8IC0 - chains A and F of the 6 polymer chains in the assembly; structure by electron microscopy, 3.41 A resolution.

[Chain A]
Name: C-X-C chemokine receptor type 1
Source organism: Homo sapiens
UniProtKB: P25024 (CXCR1_HUMAN); numbering as in UniProt (aligned over 1-350)
Sequence (358 residues; row label = number of the first residue in the row):
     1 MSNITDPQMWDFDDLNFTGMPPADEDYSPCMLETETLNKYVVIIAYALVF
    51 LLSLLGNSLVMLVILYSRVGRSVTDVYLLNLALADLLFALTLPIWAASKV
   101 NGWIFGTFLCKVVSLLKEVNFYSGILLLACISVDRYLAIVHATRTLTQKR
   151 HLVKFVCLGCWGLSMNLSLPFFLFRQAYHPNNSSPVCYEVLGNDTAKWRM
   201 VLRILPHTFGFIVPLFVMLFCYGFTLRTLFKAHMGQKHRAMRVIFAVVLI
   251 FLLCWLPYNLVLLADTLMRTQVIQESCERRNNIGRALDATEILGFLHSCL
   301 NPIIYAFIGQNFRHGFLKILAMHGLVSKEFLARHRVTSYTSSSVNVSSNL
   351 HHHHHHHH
Disordered / not traced: 1-20, 323-358
Construct notes: expression tag (351-358)
Cystine bridges: Cys30-Cys277, Cys110-Cys187
Curated features (UniProtKB/Swiss-Prot):
  - glycosylation (N-linked (GlcNAc...) asparagine): Asn3, Asn16
Reported in the primary citation:
  - contacts within the chain: Arg135-Tyr222 (hydrogen bond), Asp265-Arg269 (hydrogen bond), Val247-Tyr305
  - mutagenesis - T195A, R199A: decreased signaling in response to CXCL81-65
  - mutagenesis - R203A, D265A: decreased expression
  - specificity-determining residues: Asn181 (proposed by the authors, not directly observed)
  - conformationally variable residues (helix shift): Pro214, Phe251, Trp255

[Chain F]
Name: Interleukin-8
Source organism: Homo sapiens
UniProtKB: P10145 (IL8_HUMAN); residues 1-72 here correspond to UniProt positions 28-99 (UniProt number = residue number + 27)
Sequence (72 residues; row label = number of the first residue in the row):
     1 SAKELRCQCIKTYSKPFHPKFIKELRVIESGPHCANTEIIVKLSDGRELC
    51 LDPKENWVQRVVEKFLKRAENS
Disordered / not traced: 70-72
Cystine bridges: Cys7-Cys34, Cys9-Cys50
Reported in the primary citation:
  - contacts within the chain: Glu4-Arg6

[Chain A / chain F interface]
Residue-residue contacts (39; chain A residue first):
  Pro21(A) - Lys15(F)
  Pro21(A) - Arg47(F)
  Pro22(A) - Tyr13(F)
  Pro22(A) - Lys15(F)
  Pro22(A) - Arg47(F)  hydrogen bond (backbone-side chain)
  Ala23(A) - Arg47(F)
  Asp26(A) - Lys11(F)  salt bridge
  Tyr27(A) - Lys11(F)
  Tyr27(A) - Glu48(F)
  Tyr27(A) - Leu49(F)  hydrophobic
  Tyr27(A) - Cys50(F)  hydrogen bond (backbone-side chain)
  Ser28(A) - Glu48(F)  hydrogen bond (side chain-backbone)
  Pro29(A) - Gln8(F)
  Pro29(A) - Ile40(F)  hydrophobic
  Cys30(A) - Gln8(F)
  Tyr178(A) - Pro32(F)
  Asn181(A) - Ile28(F)
  Ser183(A) - Ser1(F)
  Ser184(A) - Ser1(F)  hydrogen bond (backbone-backbone)
  Val186(A) - Ser1(F)
  Val186(A) - Ala2(F)
  Tyr188(A) - Lys3(F)
  Tyr188(A) - Leu5(F)
  Asn193(A) - Ser30(F)
  Asn193(A) - Gly31(F)
  Asn193(A) - Cys34(F)
  Thr195(A) - Pro32(F)  hydrogen bond (side chain-backbone)
  Arg199(A) - Glu4(F)  salt bridge
  Arg203(A) - Glu4(F)  salt bridge
  Asp265(A) - Glu4(F)
  Asp265(A) - Arg6(F)  salt bridge
  Arg269(A) - Glu4(F)  salt bridge
  Arg269(A) - Arg6(F)
  Glu275(A) - Ile10(F)
  Arg280(A) - Arg6(F)
  Arg280(A) - Cys7(F)
  Leu287(A) - Glu4(F)
  Asp288(A) - Lys3(F)
  Glu291(A) - Lys3(F)
Also at the interface, not in a pair above, chain A (29 interface residues in all): Glu25, Leu32, Thr34, Asn182
Also at the interface, not in a pair above, chain F (26 interface residues in all): Cys9, Arg26, His33, Ala35
From the paper, about this interface:
  - residue pairs: Pro21(A)-Lys15(F), Pro22(A)-Lys15(F), Asp26(A)-Lys11(F) (salt bridge), Tyr27(A)-Leu49(F), Thr34(A)-Ser1(F), Tyr178(A)-Pro32(F), Ser184(A)-Ser1(F), Arg203(A)-Glu4(F) (salt bridge), Asp265(A)-Arg6(F) (hydrogen bond), Arg269(A)-Glu4(F) (salt bridge), Arg269(A)-Arg6(F), Arg280(A)-Arg6(F), Asp288(A)-Lys3(F), Glu291(A)-Lys3(F)

[Summary]
29 residues of chain A and 26 residues of chain F are in contact; the contacts include 5 hydrogen bonds and 5
salt bridges. Polar pairs include Asp26(A)-Lys11(F), Arg199(A)-Glu4(F) and Arg203(A)-Glu4(F). The paper
describes contacts between Pro21(A) and Lys15(F), Pro22(A) and Lys15(F) and Tyr27(A) and Leu49(F) among
others; salt bridges between Asp26(A) and Lys11(F), Arg203(A) and Glu4(F) and Arg269(A) and Glu4(F); a
hydrogen bond between Asp265(A) and Arg6(F). From the paper: T195A and R199A of chain A reduce signaling in
response to CXCL81-65; the specificity determinant Asn181(A); 4 substitutions were tested in all.
Here chain A is C-X-C chemokine receptor type 1 and chain F is Interleukin-8, both from Homo sapiens. Entry
8IC0 (Cryo-EM structure of CXCL8 bound C-X-C chemokine receptor 1 in complex with Gi heterotrimer) was
determined by electron microscopy.
